Entry 6P59 (X-ray diffraction, 2.94 A resolution); this record covers chains Z and F of the 4 polymer chains in the assembly.

# Chain Z
Protein: Elongin-C
Organism: Homo sapiens
Reference sequence: Q15369 (ELOC_HUMAN); residue numbers follow UniProt; this construct covers 1-112
Sequence (112 residues; numbered 1 to 112; the number before each row is that of its first residue):
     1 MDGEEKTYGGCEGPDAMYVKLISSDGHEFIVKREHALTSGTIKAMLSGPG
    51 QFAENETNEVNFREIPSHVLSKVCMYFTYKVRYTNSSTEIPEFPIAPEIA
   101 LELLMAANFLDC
Not modelled in the structure: 1-16

# Chain F
Protein: Virion infectivity factor
Organism: Simian immunodeficiency virus
Reference sequence: E1ANT9 (E1ANT9_SIV); numbering as in UniProt (aligned over 1-220)
Sequence (220 residues; numbered 1 to 220; the number before each row is that of its first residue):
     1 MAEKMWIVRPVWRVDRRKIEQWHSLVKYHMYKGKKEAREWEYVPHFKVPW
    51 GWWSHSEVHIPLGNNTKIKVTTYWNLTTEKGWLGTYGAALAYIDQKCDPP
   101 YFTDIDPIVADSLIHKIYFPCFTDKAIRQAILGEKVLLCGFQRGHRDQVG
   151 TLQYLAIQAWAREQVKKHGRKSARGPHWGWRSRVPALVGQNAVRNKSGSQ
   201 VTLPSRVHFPSLAYLCGTLA
Not modelled in the structure: 1-2, 171-197
Ion coordination: Zn2+: H115, C121, C139
Reported in the primary citation:
  - specificity-determining residues: Y86

# Interface between chain Z and chain F
Pairs across the interface - 25 pairs, chain Z then chain F:
  Y76(Z) with G150(F), hydrogen bond (side chain-backbone); T151(F); L152(F), hydrogen bond (side chain-backbone)
  Y79(Z) with V149(F), hydrophobic
  Y83(Z) with V149(F)
  I90(Z) with D147(F)
  F93(Z) with L155(F), hydrophobic
  I95(Z) with L155(F); A156(F); A159(F), hydrophobic
  P97(Z) with E163(F)
  L103(Z) with L152(F), hydrophobic
  L104(Z) with I127(F), hydrophobic; Q153(F); A156(F), hydrophobic; I157(F), hydrophobic
  M105(Z) with I131(F), hydrophobic
  A107(Z) with L152(F), hydrophobic; Q153(F)
  N108(Z) with I127(F); Q153(F), hydrogen bond
  D111(Z) with T151(F), hydrogen bond; L152(F); Q153(F)
  C112(Z) with Q153(F)
Interface residues without a listed pair, chain Z (19 interface residues in all): V73, K80, T84, A100, L101
Interface residues without a listed pair, chain F (16 interface residues in all): A130, Q148, W160

# Overview
19 residues of chain Z face 16 of chain F across their interface, with 4 hydrogen bonds. Among the polar pairs
are Y76(Z)-G150(F), Y76(Z)-L152(F) and N108(Z)-Q153(F). H115(F), C121(F) and C139(F) coordinate Zn2+. From the
paper: the specificity determinant Y86(F).
Here chain Z is Elongin-C (Homo sapiens) and chain F is Virion infectivity factor (Simian immunodeficiency
virus). Entry 6P59 (Crystal structure of SIVrcm Vif-CBFbeta-ELOB-ELOC complex) was determined by X-ray
diffraction.
